Entry 6JZW (X-ray diffraction, 2.64 A resolution); this record covers chain A.

[Chain A]
Name: Zinc-dependent sulfurtransferase SufU
Organism: Bacillus subtilis (strain 168)
Notes: EC 2.-.-.-
UniProtKB: O32163 (SUFU_BACSU); numbering as in UniProt (aligned over 1-147)
Sequence (155 residues; row label = number of the first residue in the row):
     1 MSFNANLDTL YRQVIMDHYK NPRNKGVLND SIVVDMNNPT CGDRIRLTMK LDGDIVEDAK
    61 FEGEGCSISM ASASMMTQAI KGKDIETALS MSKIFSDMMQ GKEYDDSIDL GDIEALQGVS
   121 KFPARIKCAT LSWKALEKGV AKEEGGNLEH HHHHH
Not modelled in the structure: 1, 144-155
Construct notes: expression tag (148-155)
UniProt features mapped onto this chain:
  - binding site (Zn(2+)): C41, D43, C66, C128
  - mutagenesis: C41 (C41A: Does not activate SufS; dominant negative to wild-type protein, interacts with SufS. Binds about 40% Zn(2+); C41D: Complete loss of growth without mevalonate), D43 (D43A: Increases stability of the bound Fe-S cluster. Binds SufS, binds about 35% Zn(2+)), C66 (C66A: Does not interact with SufS, does not activate SufS; no effect in presence of wild-type protein. Binds about 15% Zn(2+); C66D: Complete loss of growth without mevalonate), C128 (C128A: Does not interact with SufS, does not activate SufS; no effect in presence of wild-type protein. Binds about 45% Zn(2+); C128D: Delayed growth without mevalonate)
Metal / ion sites: Zn2+: C41, D43, C66, C128

[Summary]
C41, D43, C66 and C128 form the Zn2+ site. From UniProt: 4 Zn2+-binding residues and 4 mutagenesis sites.
Chain A is Zinc-dependent sulfurtransferase SufU (Bacillus subtilis (strain 168)); the structure, Crystal
structure of SufU from Bacillus subtilis with Cys persulfurated, was determined by X-ray diffraction together
with 6JZV from the same study.
